Entry 2MP2 (solution NMR); this record covers chains B and C of the 3 polymer chains in the assembly.

# Chain B
Molecule: Small ubiquitin-related modifier 3
Organism: Homo sapiens
Reference sequence: P55854 (SUMO3_HUMAN); residue numbers follow UniProt; this construct covers 2-90
Amino-acid sequence (90 residues; each row starts with the number of its first residue):
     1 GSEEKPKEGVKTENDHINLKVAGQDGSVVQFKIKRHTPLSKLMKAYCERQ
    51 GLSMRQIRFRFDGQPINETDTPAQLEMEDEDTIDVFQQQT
Sequence notes: expression tag (1)
Curated features (UniProtKB/Swiss-Prot):
  - cross-link (Glycyl lysine isopeptide (Lys-Gly)): Lys-5 (interchain with G-Cter in SUMO2), Lys-7 (interchain with G-Cter in SUMO2), Lys-11 (interchain with G-Cter in SUMO)
  - mutagenesis: Lys-11 (K11R: Abolishes the formation of poly(SUMO) chains), Ile-33 (I33A: Impaired interaction with USP25; when associated with A-34), Lys-34 (K34A: Impaired interaction with USP25; when associated with A-33)
What the authors report for this chain:
  - post-translational modification sites: Lys-11, Lys-32, Lys-41, Lys-44 (citing earlier work)

# Chain C
Molecule: E3 ubiquitin-protein ligase RNF4
Reference sequence: Q9QZS2 (RNF4_MOUSE); residues 2-26 here correspond to UniProt positions 45-69 (UniProt number = residue number + 43)
Amino-acid sequence (25 residues; each row starts with the number of its first residue):
     2 TVGDEIVDLTCESLEPVVVDLTHND
Curated features (UniProtKB/Swiss-Prot):
  - motif: Ile-7 to Leu-10 (SUMO interaction motif 2), Val-18 to Val-20 (SUMO interaction motif 3)
What the authors report for this chain:
  - mutagenesis - P17A: decreased binding to polySUMO-2

# Chain B / chain C interface
Pairs across the interface (27):
  Glu-4(B) with Asp-5(C)
  Lys-5(B) with Glu-6(C)
  Asn-14(B) with Thr-11(C); Cys-12(C); Glu-13(C); Ser-14(C)
  His-16(B) with Leu-10(C); Cys-12(C); Glu-13(C)
  Asn-18(B) with Glu-6(C)
  Val-29(B) with Thr-2(C)
  Gln-30(B) with Thr-2(C); Glu-6(C)
  Phe-31(B) with Glu-6(C)
  Lys-32(B) with Glu-6(C); Val-8(C)
  Ile-33(B) with Val-8(C); Leu-10(C)
  Lys-34(B) with Leu-10(C); Thr-11(C)
  Thr-37(B) with Leu-10(C); Thr-11(C)
  Lys-41(B) with Val-8(C)
  Glu-48(B) with Ile-7(C)
  Arg-49(B) with Asp-5(C); Glu-6(C); Ile-7(C)
Also at the interface, not in a pair above, chain B (20 interface residues in all): Val-28, Arg-35, His-36, Leu-42, Ala-45
Interface features reported in the paper:
  - interface residues, chain B: Asn-14(B), His-16(B), Asn-18(B), Val-29(B), Gln-30(B), Phe-31(B), Lys-32(B), Ile-33(B), Lys-34(B), Arg-35(B), Thr-37(B), Leu-42(B), Ala-45(B)
  - interface residues, chain C: Glu-13(C)

# In short
The interface between chain B and chain C involves 20 residues on one side and 10 on the other. Curated
annotation (UniProt) lists 3 mutagenesis sites on chain B. From the paper: P17A of chain C reduces binding to
polySUMO-2; interface residues Asn-14(B), His-16(B) and Glu-13(C) among others.
Chain B is Small ubiquitin-related modifier 3 (Homo sapiens) and chain C is E3 ubiquitin-protein ligase RNF4;
the structure, Solution structure of SUMO dimer in complex with SIM2-3 from RNF4, was determined by solution
NMR.
